6VRN - chains A and E of the 5 polymer chains in the assembly; structure by X-ray diffraction, 2.46 A resolution.

Chain A:
Protein: MHC class I antigen
Source organism: Homo sapiens
UniProtKB: Q861F7 (Q861F7_HUMAN); residues 1-275 here = UniProt positions 1-275
Chain sequence (293 residues; row label = number of the first residue in the row; numbering starts at 0):
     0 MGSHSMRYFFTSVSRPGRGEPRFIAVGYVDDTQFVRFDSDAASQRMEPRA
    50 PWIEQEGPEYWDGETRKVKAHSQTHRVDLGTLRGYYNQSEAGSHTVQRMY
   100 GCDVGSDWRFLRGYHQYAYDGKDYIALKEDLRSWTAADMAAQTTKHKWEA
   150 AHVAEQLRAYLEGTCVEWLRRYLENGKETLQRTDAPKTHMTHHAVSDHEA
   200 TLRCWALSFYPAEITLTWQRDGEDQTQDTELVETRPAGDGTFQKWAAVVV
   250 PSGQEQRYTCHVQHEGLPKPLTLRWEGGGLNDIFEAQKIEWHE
Not modelled in the structure: 0, 275-292
Cystine bridges: Cys101-Cys164, Cys203-Cys259
Construct notes: initiating methionine (0); expression tag (276-292)
What the authors report for this chain:
  - conformationally variable residues (helix shift): Trp147 to His151

Chain E:
Protein: TCR repeptor 38-10, beta chain
Source organism: Homo sapiens
Chain sequence (245 residues; each row starts with the number of its first residue; numbering starts at 0):
     0 MDAGITQSPRHKVTETGTPVTLRCHQTENHRYMYWYRQDPGHGLRLIHYS
    50 YGVKDTDKGEVSDGYSVSRSKTEDFLLTLESATSSQTSVYFCAISELVTG
   100 DSPLHFGNGTRLTVTEDLKNVFPPEVAVFEPSEAEISHTQKATLVCLATG
   150 FYPDHVELSWWVNGKEVHSGVCTDPQPLKEQPALNDSRYALSSRLRVSAT
   200 FWQNPRNHFRCQVQFYGLSENDEWTQDRAKPVTQIVSAEAWGRAD
Not modelled in the structure: 0-1, 244
Cystine bridges: Cys23-Cys91, Cys145-Cys210

How chain A and chain E interact:
Pairs across the interface (7):
  Arg75(A) - Asp54(E)  salt bridge
  Arg75(A) - Asp56(E)  salt bridge
  Val76(A) - Tyr50(E)  hydrophobic
  Thr80(A) - Arg30(E)
  Lys146(A) - Arg30(E)
  Lys146(A) - Leu96(E)
  Ala149(A) - Leu96(E)  hydrophobic
Other interface residues (no listed pair), chain A (8 interface residues in all): Tyr84, Glu89, Ala150
Other interface residues (no listed pair), chain E (7 interface residues in all): Lys53, Thr98

Summary:
8 residues of chain A and 7 residues of chain E are in contact, with 2 salt bridges. Polar contacts include
Arg75(A)-Asp54(E) and Arg75(A)-Asp56(E). From the paper: conformational variability at Trp147(A).
Chain A is MHC class I antigen and chain E is TCR repeptor 38-10, beta chain, both from Homo sapiens; the
structure, T cell receptor-p53-HLA-A2 complex, was determined by X-ray diffraction together with 6VQO, 6VR1,
6VR5, 6VRM, 6VTC and 6VTH from the same study.
